PDB entry 4PFJ | X-ray diffraction, 2.30 A resolution | chains A and B

[Chain A (and B)]
Name: Adenosylhomocysteinase
Source organism: Homo sapiens
Notes: EC 3.3.1.1; chain B of this document is another copy of the same molecule, construct and numbering; everything in this record applies to it too
UniProtKB: P23526 (SAHH_HUMAN); numbering as in UniProt (aligned over 1-432)
Amino-acid sequence (432 residues; numbered 1 to 432; the number before each row is that of its first residue):
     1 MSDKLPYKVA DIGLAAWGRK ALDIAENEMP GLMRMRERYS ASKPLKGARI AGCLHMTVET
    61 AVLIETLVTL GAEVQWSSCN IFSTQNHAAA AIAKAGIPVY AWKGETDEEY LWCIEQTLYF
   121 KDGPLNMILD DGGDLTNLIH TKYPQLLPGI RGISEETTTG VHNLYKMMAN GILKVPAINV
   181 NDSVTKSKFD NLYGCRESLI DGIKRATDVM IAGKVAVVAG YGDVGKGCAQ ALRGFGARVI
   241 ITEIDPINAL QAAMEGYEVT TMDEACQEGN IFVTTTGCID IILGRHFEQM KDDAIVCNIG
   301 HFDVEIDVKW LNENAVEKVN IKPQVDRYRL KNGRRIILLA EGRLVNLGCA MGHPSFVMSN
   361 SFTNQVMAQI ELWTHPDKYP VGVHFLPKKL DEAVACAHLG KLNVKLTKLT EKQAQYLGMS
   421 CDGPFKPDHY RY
Disordered / not traced: 1-2 (chain B: 1-5)
Differences from the reference sequence: variant Asn86 (Asp in P23526); engineered mutation Cys396 (Glu in P23526)
Modified / non-standard residues: Lys401 (N(6)-acetyllysine; ALY); Lys408 (N(6)-acetyllysine; ALY)
Swiss-Prot annotation at these positions:
  - binding site (substrate): Thr57, Asp131, Glu156, Lys186, Asp190
  - binding site (NAD(+)): Thr157 to Thr159, Gly222 to Gly227, Glu243, Asn248, Ile299 to His301, Asn346, His353
  - modified residue: Ser2 (N-acetylserine), Ser183 (Phosphoserine), Lys186 (N6-(2-hydroxyisobutyryl)lysine), Tyr193 (Phosphotyrosine)
  - natural variant: Arg49 (R49C: In HMAHCHD), Gly71 (G71S: In HMAHCHD), Asn86 (D86N: this construct carries the variant), Ala89 (A89V: In HMAHCHD), Trp112 to Tyr432 (deletion: In HMAHCHD), Tyr143 (Y143C: In HMAHCHD), Tyr328 (Y328D: In HMAHCHD)
  - mutagenesis: Met1 to Met127 (Affects nuclear-cytoplasmic protein distribution resulting in increased protein amount in the nucleus), Tyr7 (Y7F: Does not affect nuclear-cytoplasmic protein distribution resulting in subcellular localization similar to the wild-type protein), Thr84 (T84A: Severely decreased adenosylhomocysteinase activity; T84S: Decreased adenosylhomocysteinase activity; when associated with V-89; T84S: No effect on adenosylhomocysteinase activity), Ala89 (A89V: Decreased adenosylhomocysteinase activity; when associated with S-84), Glu115 (E115L: Slightly reduced adenosylhomocysteinase activity), Gln365 to Tyr432 (Affects nuclear-cytoplasmic protein distribution resulting in increased protein amount in the nucleus)
Ligand contacts:
  - adenosine (ADN): Leu54, His55, Thr57, Glu59, Thr60, Asp131, Glu156, Thr157, Lys186, Asp190, His301, Leu344, Asn346, Leu347, Met351, Gly352, His353, Met358, Phe362
  - NAD (nicotinamide-adenine-dinucleotide): Thr157, Thr158, Thr159, His162, Lys186, Asp190, Asn191, Cys195, Ala219, Gly220, Tyr221, Gly222, Asp223, Val224, Gly225, Thr242, Glu243, Ile244, Asp245, Asn248, Thr275, Thr276, Gly277, Cys278, Ile281, Ile299, Gly300, His301, Leu344, Asn346, Leu347, His353, Thr407, Leu409, Gln413, Leu417, Lys426, Tyr430

[Interface between chain A and chain B]
Pairs across the interface (64; chain A residue first):
  Trp17(A) with Ile321(B)
  Lys20(A) with Asn320(B), hydrogen bond (side chain-backbone); Ile321(B)
  Ile24(A) with Ile321(B), hydrophobic; Arg327(B)
  Asn27(A) with Asp292(B), hydrogen bond; Asp293(B), hydrogen bond; Arg327(B); Arg335(B)
  Glu28(A) with Val209(B); Lys214(B), salt bridge
  Tyr193(A) with Met210(B)
  Arg196(A) with Ala212(B); Phe235(B), hydrogen bond (side chain-backbone); Gly236(B)
  Glu197(A) with Lys204(B), salt bridge; Met210(B); Ile211(B), hydrogen bond (side chain-backbone); Ala212(B), hydrogen bond (side chain-backbone); Phe235(B)
  Asp201(A) with Lys204(B)
  Lys204(A) with Glu197(B), salt bridge; Asp201(B); Arg205(B), hydrogen bond (backbone-side chain); Pro354(B)
  Arg205(A) with Lys204(B); Arg205(B); Asp208(B), salt bridge
  Asp208(A) with Arg205(B), salt bridge; Met351(B); Pro354(B)
  Val209(A) with Glu28(B); Glu197(B); Pro354(B)
  Met210(A) with Tyr193(B), hydrophobic; Glu197(B); Pro354(B); Phe356(B), hydrophobic; Val357(B), hydrophobic
  Ile211(A) with Glu197(B), hydrogen bond (backbone-side chain)
  Ala212(A) with Arg196(B); Glu197(B), hydrogen bond (backbone-side chain)
  Gly213(A) with Leu402(B)
  Lys214(A) with Glu28(B), salt bridge
  Phe235(A) with Arg196(B), hydrogen bond (backbone-side chain); Glu197(B); Phe235(B), hydrophobic
  Gly236(A) with Arg196(B)
  Asp292(A) with Asn27(B)
  Asp293(A) with Asn27(B), hydrogen bond
  Val319(A) with Lys20(B)
  Asn320(A) with Lys20(B), hydrogen bond (backbone-side chain)
  Ile321(A) with Trp17(B); Ile24(B), hydrophobic
  Arg327(A) with Ile24(B); Asn27(B)
  Arg335(A) with Asn27(B)
  Met351(A) with Asp208(B)
  Pro354(A) with Lys204(B); Asp208(B); Met210(B), hydrophobic
  Phe356(A) with Met210(B), hydrophobic
  Val357(A) with Met210(B), hydrogen bond (backbone-side chain)
  Leu402(A) with Gly213(B)
Also at the interface, not in a pair above, chain A (39 interface residues in all): Asp23, Gly194, Ile200, Ala231, Lys322, Ser355, Asn403
Also at the interface, not in a pair above, chain B (38 interface residues in all): Asp23, Ala231, Gly234, Lys291, Val319, Lys322, Ser355

[Overview]
The interface between chain A and chain B involves 39 residues on one side and 38 on the other, with 13
hydrogen bonds and 6 salt bridges. Among the polar pairs are Glu28(A)-Lys214(B), Glu197(A)-Lys204(B) and
Arg205(A)-Asp208(B). Bound to chain A: NAD and adenosine.
Both chains are Adenosylhomocysteinase (Homo sapiens). Entry 4PFJ (The structure of bi-acetylated SAHH) was
determined by X-ray diffraction (same publication as 4PGF).
